PDB entry 7ARL | electron microscopy, 3.20 A resolution | chains E and F of the 5 polymer chains in the assembly

Chain E:
Protein: Lipoprotein-releasing system transmembrane protein LolE
Organism: Escherichia coli (strain K12)
Reference sequence: P75958 (LOLE_ECOLI); numbering as in UniProt (aligned over 1-414)
Sequence (414 residues; each row starts with the number of its first residue):
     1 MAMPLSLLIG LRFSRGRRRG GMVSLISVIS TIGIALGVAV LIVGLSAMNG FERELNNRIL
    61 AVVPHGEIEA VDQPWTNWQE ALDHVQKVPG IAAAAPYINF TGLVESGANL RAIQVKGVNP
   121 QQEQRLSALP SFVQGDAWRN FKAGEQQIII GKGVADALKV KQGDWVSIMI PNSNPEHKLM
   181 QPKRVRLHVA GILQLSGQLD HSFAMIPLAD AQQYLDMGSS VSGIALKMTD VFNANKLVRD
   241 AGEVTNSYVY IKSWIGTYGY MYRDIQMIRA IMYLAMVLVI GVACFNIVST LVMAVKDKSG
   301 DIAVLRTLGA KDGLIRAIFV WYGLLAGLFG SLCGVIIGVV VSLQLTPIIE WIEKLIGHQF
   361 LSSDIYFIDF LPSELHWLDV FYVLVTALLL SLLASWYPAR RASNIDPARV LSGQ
Not modelled in the structure: 1-3, 413-414
Small-molecule neighbours: lipoprotein (Z41; (2S)-3-hydroxypropane-1,2-diyl dihexadecanoate): Leu-36, Val-40, Met-267, Ile-268, Ile-271, Met-272, Leu-278

Chain F:
Protein: Lipoprotein-releasing system ATP-binding protein LolD
Organism: Escherichia coli (strain K12)
Notes: EC 7.6.2.-
Reference sequence: P75957 (LOLD_ECOLI); residue numbers follow UniProt; this construct covers 1-233
Sequence (241 residues; each row starts with the number of its first residue):
     1 MNKILLQCDN LCKRYQEGSV QTDVLHNVSF SVGEGEMMAI VGSSGSGKST LLHLLGGLDT
    61 PTSGDVIFNG QPMSKLSSAA KAELRNQKLG FIYQFHHLLP DFTALENVAM PLLIGKKKPA
   121 EINSRALEML KAVGLDHRAN HRPSELSGGE RQRVAIARAL VNNPRLVLAD EPTGNLDARN
   181 ADSIFQLLGE LNRLQGTAFL VVTHDLQLAK RMSRQLEMRD GRLTAELSLM GAEHHHHHHH
   241 H
Not modelled in the structure: 1-2, 226-241
Sequence notes: expression tag (234-241)
Small-molecule neighbours: ADP (adenosine-5'-diphosphate): Lys-13, Tyr-15, Val-24, Gly-45, Ser-46, Gly-47, Lys-48, Ser-49, Thr-50
UniProt features mapped onto this chain:
  - binding site (ATP): Gly-42 to Ser-49

How chain E and chain F interact:
Contacting residue pairs (35; chain E residue first):
  Leu-7(E) with Leu-113(F)
  Leu-11(E) with Phe-102(F)
  Arg-12(E) with Phe-102(F)
  Ser-14(E) with Asp-101(F); Phe-102(F)
  Arg-15(E) with Leu-99(F); Asp-101(F), salt bridge
  Asp-301(E) with Leu-99(F); Pro-100(F); Asp-101(F)
  Val-304(E) with His-97(F)
  Leu-305(E) with Leu-99(F), hydrophobic
  Arg-306(E) with Arg-85(F)
  Thr-307(E) with Leu-58(F); Arg-85(F); Phe-91(F)
  Leu-308(E) with Arg-85(F); Asn-86(F); Met-110(F), hydrophobic; Pro-111(F), hydrophobic; Ile-114(F), hydrophobic; Arg-158(F)
  Gly-309(E) with Ala-82(F); Asn-86(F); Ile-114(F)
  Ala-310(E) with Ala-82(F); Ile-114(F), hydrophobic
  Lys-311(E) with Ala-79(F), hydrogen bond (side chain-backbone)
  Leu-314(E) with Ile-114(F), hydrophobic
  Pro-407(E) with Leu-58(F), hydrophobic
  Ala-408(E) with Asp-59(F)
  Leu-411(E) with Phe-95(F)
  Ser-412(E) with His-53(F); Tyr-93(F); His-97(F), hydrogen bond (backbone-side chain)
Interface residues without a listed pair, chain E (21 interface residues in all): Asp-312, Arg-409
Interface residues without a listed pair, chain F (23 interface residues in all): Tyr-15, Ser-78, Leu-98

Summary:
21 residues of chain E face 23 of chain F across their interface, with 2 hydrogen bonds and 1 salt bridge.
Among the polar pairs are Arg-15(E)/Asp-101(F), Lys-311(E)/Ala-79(F) and Ser-412(E)/His-97(F). Ligands of
chain E: lipoprotein. Bound to chain F: ADP.
Here chain E is Lipoprotein-releasing system transmembrane protein LolE and chain F is Lipoprotein-releasing
system ATP-binding protein LolD, both from Escherichia coli (strain K12). Entry 7ARL (LolCDE in complex with
lipoprotein and ADP) was determined by electron microscopy, deposited together with 7ARH, 7ARI, 7ARJ, 7ARK and
7ARM.
